Entry 5XN1 (X-ray diffraction, 2.45 A resolution); this record covers chains B and E of the 3 polymer chains in the assembly.

Chain B:
Protein: Pol protein
From: Human immunodeficiency virus 1
Notes: fragment: p51 subunit
UniProtKB: D3XFN7 (D3XFN7_9HIV1); residues 1-428 here correspond to UniProt positions 100-527 (UniProt number = residue number + 99)
Chain sequence (444 residues; numbered -15 to 428; the number before each row is that of its first residue; numbers below 1 keep their minus sign (Met-15 is residue -15)):
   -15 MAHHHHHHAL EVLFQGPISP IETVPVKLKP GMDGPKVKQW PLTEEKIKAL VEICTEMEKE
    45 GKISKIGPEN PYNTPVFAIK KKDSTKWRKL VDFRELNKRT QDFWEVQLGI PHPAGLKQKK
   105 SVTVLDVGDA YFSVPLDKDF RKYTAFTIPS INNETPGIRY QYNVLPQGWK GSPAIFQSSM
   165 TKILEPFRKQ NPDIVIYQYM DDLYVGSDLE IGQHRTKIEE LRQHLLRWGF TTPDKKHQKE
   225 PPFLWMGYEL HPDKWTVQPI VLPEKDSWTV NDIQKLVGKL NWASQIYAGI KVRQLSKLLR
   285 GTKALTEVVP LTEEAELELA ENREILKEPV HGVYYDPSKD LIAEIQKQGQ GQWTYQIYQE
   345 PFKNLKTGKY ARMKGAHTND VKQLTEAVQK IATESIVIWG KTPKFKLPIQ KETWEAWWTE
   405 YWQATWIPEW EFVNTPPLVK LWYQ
Unresolved in the structure: -15 to 3, 214-230, 428
Sequence notes: expression tag (-15 to 0); engineered mutation Ser162 (Cys261 in D3XFN7), Ser280 (Cys379 in D3XFN7)

Chain E:
Molecule: 38-MER DNA aptamer
Sequence (38 nucleotides; each row starts with the number of its first residue; numbers below 1 keep their minus sign (DT-4 is residue -4)):
    -4 TAATCGCCCC CCTTCGGTGC TTTGCACCGA AGGGGGGC
Unresolved in the structure: -4 to -2
Modified / non-standard residues: OMC (o2'-methylycytidine-5'-monophosphate) at position 2; OMC (o2'-methylycytidine-5'-monophosphate) at position 4
Residues lining bound ligands: Entecavir 5'-triphosphate: DC0, DG1, DC33

Chain B / chain E interface:
Contacting residue pairs (4; chain B residue first):
  Lys22(B) with OMC_4(E), salt bridge to the phosphate
  Trp266(B) with DT16(E), base contact
  Gln269(B) with DT16(E), hydrogen bond to the base
  Lys395(B) with DG24(E), salt bridge to the phosphate
Interface residues without a listed pair, chain B (5 interface residues in all): Asn418
Interface residues without a listed pair, chain E (5 interface residues in all): DC22, DC23

In short:
The chain B/chain E interface involves 5 residues from each chain; the contacts include 1 hydrogen bond and 2
salt bridges. Polar pairs include Gln269(B)-DT16(E), Lys22(B)-OMC_4(E) and Lys395(B)-DG24(E). Ligands of chain
E: Entecavir 5'-triphosphate.
Chain B is Pol protein (Human immunodeficiency virus 1) and chain E is 38-MER DNA aptamer; the structure,
HIV-1 reverse transcriptase Q151M:DNA:entecavir-triphosphate ternary complex, was determined by X-ray
diffraction together with 5XN0 and 5XN2 from the same study.
